PDB entry 8PFW | X-ray diffraction, 1.12 A resolution | chain A

[Chain A]
Protein: Lysozyme C
Source organism: Gallus gallus
Notes: EC 3.2.1.17
UniProtKB: P00698 (LYSC_CHICK); residues 1-129 here correspond to UniProt positions 19-147 (UniProt number = residue number + 18)
Sequence (129 residues; each row starts with the number of its first residue):
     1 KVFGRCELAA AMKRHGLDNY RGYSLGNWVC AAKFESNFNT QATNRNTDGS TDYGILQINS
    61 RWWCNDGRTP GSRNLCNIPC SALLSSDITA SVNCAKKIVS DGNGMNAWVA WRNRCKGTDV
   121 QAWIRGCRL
Disulfide bonds: Cys6-Cys127, Cys30-Cys115, Cys64-Cys80, Cys76-Cys94
Ion coordination: Na+: Ser60, Cys64, Ser72, Arg73; K2[Ru2(DAniF)(CO3)3] near Asp119 (its only coordinating residue here)
Ligand contacts:
  - YWR (K2[Ru2(DAniF)(CO3)3]), molecule 1: Trp62, Trp63, Arg73, Leu75, Lys97, Ser100, Asp101
  - YWR, molecule 2: Gly117, Thr118, Asp119, Ala122, Trp123
  - YWR, molecule 3: Gly117, Thr118, Asp119
What the authors report for this chain:
  - YWR coordination: Asp119
  - binding site for YWR: Gly4, Arg5, Lys97, Ser100, Asp101, Gly102, Gly117, Asp119

[Overview]
Chain A binds 3 copies of compound YWR. Ser60, Cys64, Ser72 and Arg73 form the Na+ site. From the paper: a
binding site for YWR at Gly4, Arg5 and Lys97 among others; YWR coordination by Asp119.
Chain A is Lysozyme C (Gallus gallus); the structure, X-ray structure of the adduct formed upon reaction of
Lysozyme with K2[Ru2(DAniF)(CO3)3] in condition A, was determined by X-ray diffraction, deposited together
with 8PFT, 8PFU, 8PFV, 8PFX and 8PFY.
